3U2B - chains A and C of the 3 polymer chains in the assembly; structure by X-ray diffraction, 2.40 A resolution.

[Chain A]
Molecule: 16-nt DNA strand
Sequence (16 nucleotides; each row starts with the number of its first residue):
     1 GTCTCTATTGTCCTGG

[Chain C]
Molecule: Transcription factor SOX-4
Source organism: Mus musculus
UniProt: Q06831 (SOX4_MOUSE); residues 1-79 here correspond to UniProt positions 57-135 (UniProt number = residue number + 56)
Chain sequence (79 residues; numbered 1 to 79; the number before each row is that of its first residue):
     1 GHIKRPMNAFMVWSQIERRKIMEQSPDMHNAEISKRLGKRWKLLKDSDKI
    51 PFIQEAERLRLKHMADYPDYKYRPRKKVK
Disordered / not traced: 77-79
Curated features (UniProtKB/Swiss-Prot):
  - DNA-binding region: Ile3 to Lys71 (HMG box)
  - modified residue: Lys39 (N6-acetyllysine)

[Interface between chain A and chain C]
Contacting residue pairs (23; chain A residue first):
  DT6(A) - His29(C)  base contact
  DT6(A) - Ala31(C)  base contact
  DA7(A) - Asn30(C)  base contact
  DA7(A) - Ala31(C)  sugar contact
  DA7(A) - Ser34(C)  hydrogen bond to the base
  DA7(A) - Lys35(C)  sugar contact
  DT8(A) - Phe10(C)  base contact
  DT8(A) - Met11(C)  base contact
  DT8(A) - Ser34(C)  sugar contact
  DT8(A) - Gly38(C)  phosphate contact
  DT9(A) - Asn8(C)  hydrogen bond to the base
  DT9(A) - Phe10(C)  sugar contact
  DT9(A) - Met11(C)  base contact
  DT9(A) - Trp41(C)  hydrogen bond to the phosphate
  DT9(A) - Lys42(C)  salt bridge to the phosphate
  DG10(A) - Arg5(C)  base contact
  DG10(A) - Asn8(C)  hydrogen bond to the base
  DG10(A) - Trp41(C)  hydrogen bond to the phosphate
  DT11(A) - Arg5(C)  hydrogen bond to the base
  DC12(A) - Arg5(C)  hydrogen bond to the sugar
  DC12(A) - Arg60(C)  salt bridge to the phosphate
  DC12(A) - Tyr72(C)  base contact
  DC13(A) - Tyr72(C)  sugar contact
Other interface residues (no listed pair), chain C (15 interface residues in all): Arg18

[Summary]
The interface between chain A and chain C involves 8 residues on one side and 15 on the other; the contacts
include 7 hydrogen bonds and 2 salt bridges. Among the polar pairs are DA7(A)-Ser34(C), DT9(A)-Asn8(C) and
DG10(A)-Asn8(C).
Here chain A is a 16-nt DNA strand and chain C is Transcription factor SOX-4 (Mus musculus). Entry 3U2B
(Structure of the Sox4 HMG domain bound to DNA) was determined by X-ray diffraction.
